4HFO - chain A; structure by X-ray diffraction, 3.00 A resolution.

Chain A:
Name: Biogenic amine-binding protein
From: Rhodnius prolixus
UniProt: Q86PT9 (Q86PT9_RHOPR); residues 2-196 here correspond to UniProt positions 23-217 (UniProt number = residue number + 21)
Sequence (195 residues; row label = number of the first residue in the row):
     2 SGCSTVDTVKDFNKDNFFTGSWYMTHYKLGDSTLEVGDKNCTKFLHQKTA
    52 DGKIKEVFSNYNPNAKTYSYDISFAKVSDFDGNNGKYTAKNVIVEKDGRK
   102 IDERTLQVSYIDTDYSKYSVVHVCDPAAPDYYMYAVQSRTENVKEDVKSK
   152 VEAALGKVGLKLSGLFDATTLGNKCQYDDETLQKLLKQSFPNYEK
Disulfide bonds: Cys4-Cys125, Cys42-Cys176
Modified residues: Mse25 (selenomethionine; parent Met); Mse134 (selenomethionine; parent Met)
Sequence notes: conflict Mse25 (Ile46 in Q86PT9), Mse134 (Leu155 in Q86PT9)

Summary:
Chain A is Biogenic amine-binding protein (Rhodnius prolixus); the structure, Biogenic amine-binding protein
selenomethionine derivative, was determined by X-ray diffraction (same publication as 4GE1 and 4GET).
